PDB entry 3S1J | X-ray diffraction, 1.80 A resolution | chains A and B

== Chain A (and B) ==
Protein: Hemoglobin-like flavoprotein
Source organism: Methylacidiphilum infernorum
Notes: chain B of this document is another copy of the same molecule, construct and numbering; everything in this record applies to it too
UniProtKB: B3DUZ7 (B3DUZ7_METI4); residue numbers follow UniProt; this construct covers 1-133
Sequence (139 residues; numbered 1 to 139; the number before each row is that of its first residue):
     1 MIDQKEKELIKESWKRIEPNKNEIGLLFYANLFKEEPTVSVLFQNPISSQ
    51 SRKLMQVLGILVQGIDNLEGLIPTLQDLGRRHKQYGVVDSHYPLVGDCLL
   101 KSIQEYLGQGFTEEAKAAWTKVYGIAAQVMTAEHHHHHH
Unresolved in the structure: 1, 133-139
Construct notes: expression tag (134-139)
Small-molecule neighbours: heme (HEM): Leu42, Phe43, Gln44, Asn45, Gln50, Lys53, Leu54, Val57, Leu78, Arg81, His82, Tyr85, Val87, His91, Tyr92, Val95, Tyr123, Ala126, Met130
From the paper describing this entry:
  - heme coordination: His82
  - binding site for acetate ion: Tyr29, Gln50
  - conformationally variable residues (side-chain flip): Tyr29, Gln50

== Interface between chain A and chain B ==
Residue-residue contacts (31; chain A residue first):
  Asn22(A) - Tyr106(B)
  Glu23(A) - Glu23(B)
  Glu23(A) - Leu26(B)
  Leu26(A) - Glu23(B)
  Leu26(A) - Leu26(B)  hydrophobic
  Leu27(A) - Ile47(B)  hydrophobic
  Leu27(A) - Ser48(B)
  Tyr29(A) - Ala30(B)  hydrophobic
  Ala30(A) - Tyr29(B)  hydrophobic
  Ala30(A) - Ala30(B)
  Ala30(A) - Phe33(B)
  Ala30(A) - Ile47(B)  hydrophobic
  Asn31(A) - Ile47(B)
  Phe33(A) - Ala30(B)
  Phe33(A) - Phe33(B)  hydrophobic
  Phe33(A) - Lys34(B)
  Lys34(A) - Phe33(B)
  Lys34(A) - Ser40(B)  hydrogen bond (side chain-backbone)
  Lys34(A) - Phe43(B)  hydrogen bond (side chain-backbone)
  Ser40(A) - Lys34(B)  hydrogen bond (backbone-side chain)
  Phe43(A) - Lys34(B)  hydrogen bond (backbone-side chain)
  Pro46(A) - Glu105(B)
  Ile47(A) - Leu27(B)  hydrophobic
  Ile47(A) - Ala30(B)  hydrophobic
  Ile47(A) - Asn31(B)
  Ile47(A) - Glu105(B)  hydrogen bond (backbone-side chain)
  Ser48(A) - Leu27(B)
  Ser48(A) - Glu105(B)  hydrogen bond
  Glu105(A) - Pro46(B)
  Glu105(A) - Ile47(B)  hydrogen bond (side chain-backbone)
  Glu105(A) - Ser48(B)  hydrogen bond
Interface residues without a listed pair, chain A (18 interface residues in all): Pro37, Val41, Tyr106
Interface residues without a listed pair, chain B (18 interface residues in all): Asn22, Pro37, Val41

== In short ==
The chain A/chain B interface involves 18 residues from each chain; the contacts include 8 hydrogen bonds.
Polar pairs include Lys34(A)-Ser40(B), Lys34(A)-Phe43(B) and Ile47(A)-Glu105(B). Chain A binds heme. From the
paper: a binding site for acetate ion at Tyr29(A) and Gln50(A); heme coordination by His82(A).
Chain A and chain B are both Hemoglobin-like flavoprotein (Methylacidiphilum infernorum); the structure,
Crystal structure of acetate-bound hell's gate globin I, was determined by X-ray diffraction, deposited
together with 3S1I.
